PDB entry 2WB2 | X-ray diffraction, 2.95 A resolution | chains A and D of the 3 polymer chains in the assembly

[Chain A]
Protein: Photolyase
Source organism: Drosophila melanogaster
Notes: EC 4.1.99.3
UniProtKB: Q8SXK5 (Q8SXK5_DROME); residue numbers follow UniProt; this construct covers 1-520
Amino-acid sequence (543 residues; row label = number of the first residue in the row; numbers below 1 keep their minus sign (Met-22 is residue -22)):
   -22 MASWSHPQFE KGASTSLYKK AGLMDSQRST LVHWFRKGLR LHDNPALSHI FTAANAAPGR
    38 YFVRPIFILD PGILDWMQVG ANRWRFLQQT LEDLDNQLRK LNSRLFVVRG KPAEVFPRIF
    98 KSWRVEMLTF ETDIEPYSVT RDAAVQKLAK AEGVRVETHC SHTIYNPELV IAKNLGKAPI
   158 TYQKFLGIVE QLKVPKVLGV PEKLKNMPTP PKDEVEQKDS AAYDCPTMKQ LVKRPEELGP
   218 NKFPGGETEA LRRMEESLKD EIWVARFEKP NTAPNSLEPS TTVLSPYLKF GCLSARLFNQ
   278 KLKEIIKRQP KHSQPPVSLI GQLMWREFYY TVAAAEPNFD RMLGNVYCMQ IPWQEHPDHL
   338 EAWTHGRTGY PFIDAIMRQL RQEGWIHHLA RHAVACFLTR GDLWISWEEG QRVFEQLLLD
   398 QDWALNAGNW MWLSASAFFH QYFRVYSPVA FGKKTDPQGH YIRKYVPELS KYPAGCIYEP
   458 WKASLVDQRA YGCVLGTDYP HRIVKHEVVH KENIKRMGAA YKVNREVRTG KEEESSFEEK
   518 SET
Not modelled in the structure: -22 to 1, 510-520
Construct notes: expression tag (-22 to 0)
Small-molecule neighbours: FAD (flavin-adenine dinucleotide): Phe244, Lys246, Thr258, Thr259, Val260, Leu261, Ser262, Leu265, Leu296, Gln299, Leu300, Trp302, Arg303, Tyr306, Trp362, Ile363, His364, His365, Arg368, His369, Ala372, Phe391, Leu395, Asp397, Gln398, Asp399, Leu402, Asn403, Asn406, Trp407, Leu410

[Chain D]
Molecule: 15-nt DNA strand
Sequence (15 nucleotides; numbered 1 to 15; the number before each row is that of its first residue):
     1 TACCTGCGAC CGCTG

[How chain A and chain D interact]
Residue-residue contacts (13):
  Ile157(A) with DG12(D), phosphate contact; DC13(D), phosphate contact
  Thr158(A) with DG12(D), phosphate contact; DC13(D), sugar contact
  Lys161(A) with DT14(D), salt bridge to the phosphate
  His417(A) with DC10(D), sugar contact; DC11(D), sugar contact
  Gln418(A) with DC10(D), base contact
  Tyr419(A) with DC10(D), sugar contact
  Phe420(A) with DG8(D), sugar contact; DA9(D), phosphate contact
  Tyr498(A) with DC10(D), phosphate contact
  Arg502(A) with DC11(D), salt bridge to the phosphate
Interface residues without a listed pair, chain D (8 interface residues in all): DC7

[In short]
9 residues of chain A and 8 residues of chain D are in contact, with 2 salt bridges. Polar pairs include
Lys161(A)-DT14(D) and Arg502(A)-DC11(D). Bound to chain A: flavin-adenine dinucleotide.
Here chain A is Photolyase (Drosophila melanogaster) and chain D is a 15-nt DNA strand. Entry 2WB2 (Drosophila
Melanogaster (6-4) Photolyase Bound To double stranded Dna containing a T(6-4)C Photolesion) was determined by
X-ray diffraction.
